Entry 9G6V (electron microscopy, 2.90 A resolution); this record covers chains J and P of the 20 polymer chains in the assembly.

# Chain J
Molecule: Genome polyprotein
From: Foot-and-mouth disease virus SAT 2
UniProt: Q719N0 (Q719N0_FMDS2); the author numbering skips numbers that UniProt does not, so the offset changes along the chain: 1-132 = UniProt 726-857; 136-217 = UniProt 858-939
Sequence (214 residues; row label = number of the first residue in the row; note: 3 numbers in that range are skipped by the numbering (no residue carries them; nothing is unmodelled there)):
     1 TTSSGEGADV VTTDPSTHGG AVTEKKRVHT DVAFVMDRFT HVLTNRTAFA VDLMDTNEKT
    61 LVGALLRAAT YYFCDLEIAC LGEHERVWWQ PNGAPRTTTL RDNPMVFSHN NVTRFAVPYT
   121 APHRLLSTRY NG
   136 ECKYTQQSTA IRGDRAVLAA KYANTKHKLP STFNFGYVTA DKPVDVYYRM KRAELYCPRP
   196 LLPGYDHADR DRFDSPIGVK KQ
Not modelled in the structure: 1-25, 136-162, 202-217

# Chain P
Molecule: Genome polyprotein
From: Foot-and-mouth disease virus SAT 2
UniProt: Q719N0 (Q719N0_FMDS2); residues 1-222 here correspond to UniProt positions 504-725 (UniProt number = residue number + 503)
Sequence (222 residues; numbered 1 to 222; the number before each row is that of its first residue):
     1 GIIPVACFDG YGGFQNTDPK TADPIYGYVY NPSRNDCHGR YSNLLDVAEA CPTFLNFDGK
    61 PYVVTKNNGD KVMTCFDVAF THKVHKNTFL AGLADYYAQY QGSLNYHFMY TGPTHHKAKF
   121 MVAYIPPGIE TDRLPKTPED AAHCYHSEWD TGLNSQFTFA VPYVSASDFS YTHTDTPAMA
   181 TTNGWVAVFQ VTDTHSAEAA VVVSVSAGPD LEFRFPVDPV RQ
Not modelled in the structure: 128-133, 222

# How chain J and chain P interact
Pairs across the interface (98; chain J residue first):
  Lys26(J) - Glu212(P)
  Arg27(J) - Asn43(P)
  Arg27(J) - Leu45(P)
  Arg27(J) - Asp46(P)  salt bridge
  Arg27(J) - Glu49(P)  salt bridge
  Arg27(J) - Gly208(P)
  Arg27(J) - Pro209(P)  hydrogen bond (side chain-backbone)
  Arg27(J) - Leu211(P)  hydrogen bond (side chain-backbone)
  His29(J) - Tyr97(P)  hydrogen bond (backbone-side chain)
  His29(J) - Phe213(P)
  His29(J) - Arg214(P)
  His29(J) - Phe215(P)  hydrogen bond (side chain-backbone)
  His29(J) - Pro216(P)
  Thr30(J) - Asn43(P)
  Thr30(J) - Leu44(P)  hydrogen bond (backbone-backbone)
  Thr30(J) - Leu45(P)  hydrogen bond (side chain-backbone)
  Thr30(J) - Tyr97(P)
  Asp31(J) - Ser42(P)
  Val32(J) - Tyr41(P)
  Val32(J) - Ser42(P)  hydrogen bond (backbone-backbone)
  Val32(J) - Asn43(P)
  Val35(J) - Tyr97(P)
  Arg38(J) - Asn16(P)
  Arg38(J) - Thr17(P)
  Arg38(J) - Pro216(P)
  Phe39(J) - Phe14(P)  hydrophobic
  Phe39(J) - Asn16(P)  hydrogen bond (backbone-backbone)
  Phe39(J) - Asp18(P)
  Lys59(J) - Tyr96(P)
  Thr60(J) - Tyr96(P)
  Leu61(J) - Tyr96(P)  hydrophobic
  Leu61(J) - Pro216(P)  hydrophobic
  Leu61(J) - Asp218(P)
  Ala64(J) - Tyr96(P)
  Leu65(J) - Leu44(P)  hydrophobic
  Ala68(J) - Tyr41(P)
  Ala69(J) - Tyr41(P)
  Phe73(J) - Asn31(P)
  Phe73(J) - Arg34(P)
  Glu77(J) - Thr21(P)
  Glu77(J) - Ala22(P)  hydrogen bond (side chain-backbone)
  Ala79(J) - Phe14(P)  hydrophobic
  Leu81(J) - Phe14(P)  hydrophobic
  Trp89(J) - Ile25(P)  hydrophobic
  Trp89(J) - Tyr26(P)  hydrophobic
  Pro91(J) - Tyr26(P)  hydrophobic
  Pro104(J) - Ile25(P)  hydrophobic
  Pro104(J) - Tyr26(P)
  Arg114(J) - Phe14(P)
  Arg114(J) - Asp18(P)  salt bridge
  Arg114(J) - Lys20(P)
  Arg114(J) - Ala22(P)
  Phe115(J) - Asp23(P)
  Phe115(J) - Ile25(P)  hydrophobic
  Ala116(J) - Ala22(P)
  Ala116(J) - Asp23(P)  hydrogen bond (backbone-backbone)
  Ala116(J) - Pro24(P)
  Ala116(J) - Ile25(P)  hydrogen bond (backbone-backbone)
  Pro118(J) - Tyr26(P)  hydrophobic
  Pro118(J) - Val29(P)  hydrophobic
  Tyr119(J) - Asn31(P)
  Arg124(J) - Ser33(P)  hydrogen bond (side chain-backbone)
  Arg124(J) - Arg34(P)
  Arg124(J) - Asn35(P)
  Arg124(J) - Asp36(P)  salt bridge
  Arg124(J) - Cys37(P)
  Leu125(J) - Arg34(P)
  Leu125(J) - Cys37(P)  hydrophobic
  Arg184(J) - Asp18(P)  salt bridge
  Arg184(J) - Lys20(P)
  Glu189(J) - Arg34(P)  salt bridge
  Glu189(J) - Arg40(P)
  Leu190(J) - Arg40(P)
  Leu190(J) - Tyr41(P)  hydrogen bond (backbone-backbone)
  Tyr191(J) - Arg34(P)
  Tyr191(J) - Cys37(P)  hydrophobic
  Tyr191(J) - His38(P)
  Tyr191(J) - Gly39(P)
  Tyr191(J) - Arg40(P)
  Tyr191(J) - Tyr41(P)
  Cys192(J) - His38(P)
  Cys192(J) - Gly39(P)  hydrogen bond (backbone-backbone)
  Pro193(J) - Gly39(P)
  Pro193(J) - Tyr41(P)
  Pro193(J) - Val47(P)  hydrophobic
  Leu196(J) - Thr88(P)
  Leu196(J) - Phe89(P)  hydrophobic
  Leu196(J) - Gly92(P)
  Leu196(J) - Leu93(P)
  Leu197(J) - Gly92(P)
  Pro198(J) - Lys86(P)
  Pro198(J) - Ala91(P)
  Pro198(J) - Gly92(P)
  Pro198(J) - Asp95(P)
  Gly199(J) - Asp95(P)  hydrogen bond (backbone-side chain)
  Tyr200(J) - Asp95(P)  hydrogen bond (backbone-side chain)
  Tyr200(J) - Pro219(P)
  Tyr200(J) - Arg221(P)  hydrogen bond (backbone-side chain)
Interface residues without a listed pair, chain J (49 interface residues in all): Ala33, Phe34, Asp75, Tyr182, Lys186, Ala188, Arg194, Asp201
Interface residues without a listed pair, chain P (54 interface residues in all): Gln15, Pro19, Asn87, Asp210, Val220

# Overview
Chain J and chain P form an interface of 49 and 54 residues respectively, with 17 hydrogen bonds and 6 salt
bridges. Polar pairs include Arg27(J)-Asp46(P), Arg27(J)-Glu49(P) and Arg114(J)-Asp18(P).
Chain J is Genome polyprotein and chain P is Genome polyprotein, both from Foot-and-mouth disease virus SAT 2;
the structure, Dissociated FMDV SAT2 Pentamer in complex with ultralong Fab117, was determined by electron
microscopy.
